8RPA - chain A; structure by X-ray diffraction, 2.26 A resolution.

[Chain A]
Molecule: Adenosine kinase
Organism: Zea mays
Notes: EC 2.7.1.20
UniProtKB: A0A1D6E5Z5 (A0A1D6E5Z5_MAIZE); numbering as in UniProt (aligned over 2-344)
Amino-acid sequence (361 residues; numbered -16 to 344; the number before each row is that of its first residue; numbers below 1 keep their minus sign (Met-16 is residue -16)):
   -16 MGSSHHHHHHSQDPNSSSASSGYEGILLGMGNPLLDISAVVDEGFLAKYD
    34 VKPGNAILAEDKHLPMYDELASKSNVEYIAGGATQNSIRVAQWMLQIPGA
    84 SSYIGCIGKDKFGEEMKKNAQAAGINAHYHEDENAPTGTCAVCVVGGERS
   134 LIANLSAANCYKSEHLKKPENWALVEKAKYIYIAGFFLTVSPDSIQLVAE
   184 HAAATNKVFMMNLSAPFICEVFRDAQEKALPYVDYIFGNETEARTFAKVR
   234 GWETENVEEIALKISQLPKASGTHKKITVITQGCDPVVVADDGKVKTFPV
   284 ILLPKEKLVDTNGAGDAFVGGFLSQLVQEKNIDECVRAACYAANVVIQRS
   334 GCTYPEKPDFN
Disordered / not traced: -16 to 3
Sequence notes: initiating methionine (-16); expression tag (-15 to 1)
Ligand contacts: bis(adenosine)-5'-pentaphosphate (AP5): Asn15, Leu17, Asp19, Leu41, Gly64, Gly65, Ala66, Asn69, Cys123, Arg132, Leu134, Ala136, Leu138, Phe169, Asn222, Thr264, Gln265, Gly266, Cys267, Val270, Val283, Ile284, Leu286, Leu291, Thr294, Asn295, Gly296, Ala297, Gly298, Asp299, Phe301, Cys323, Ala326, Ile330
Reported in the primary citation:
  - catalytic residues: Arg132
  - binding site for bis(adenosine)-5'-pentaphosphate: Asn15, Leu17, Asp19, Gly65, Ala66, Asn69, Cys123, Arg132, Leu134, Ala136, Phe169, Thr294, Asn295, Asp299
  - mutagenesis - R132A, N222A (7-fold), E225A (6-fold): decreased binding to ATP
  - mutagenesis - N222A, E225A, N295A: decreased catalytic activity
  - mutagenesis - D19A (10-fold), R132A, D299A: decreased catalytic activity on Ado
  - mutagenesis - D19A, D299A (37-fold): decreased binding to Ado
  - mutagenesis - R132A: unchanged binding to Ado
  - binding site for bis(adenosine)-5'-pentaphosphate: Leu41 (from molecular simulation)

[Overview]
Chain A binds bis(adenosine)-5'-pentaphosphate. The paper reports the catalytic residue Arg132; R132A, N222A
and E225A reduce binding to ATP; 6 substitutions were tested in all.
Chain A is Adenosine kinase (Zea mays); the structure, Crystal structure of Zea mays adenosine kinase 3
(ZmADK3) in complex with AP5A, was determined by X-ray diffraction, deposited together with 9FW6, 8RF7 and
8RGJ.
